PDB entry 1IDB | X-ray diffraction, 2.20 A resolution | chains A and B

Chain A (and B):
Name: Protease
Source organism: Human immunodeficiency virus 2
Notes: chain B of this document is another copy of the same molecule, construct and numbering; everything in this record applies to it too
Reference sequence: Q9W9R3 (Q9W9R3_9HIV2); numbering as in UniProt (aligned over 1-99)
Chain sequence (99 residues; numbered 1 to 99; the number before each row is that of its first residue):
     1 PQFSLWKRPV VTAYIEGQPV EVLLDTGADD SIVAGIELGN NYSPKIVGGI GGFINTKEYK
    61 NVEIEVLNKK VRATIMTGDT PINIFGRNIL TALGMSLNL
Small-molecule neighbours: 0DO ((2R,4S)-N-tert-butyl-1-[(2S,3S)-3-{[(2,6-dimethylphenoxy)acetyl]amino}-2-hydroxy-4-phenylbutyl]-4-(pyridin-4-ylsulfonyl)piperidine-2-carboxamide): Asp-25, Gly-27, Ala-28, Asp-30, Ile-32, Val-47, Gly-48, Gly-49, Ile-50, Pro-81, Ile-82, Ile-84
What the authors report for this chain:
  - catalytic residues: Asp-25
  - conformationally variable residues (loop rearrangement, side-chain flip): Asp-29, Asp-30
  - binding site for 0DO: Gly-27 to Asp-30

How chain A and chain B interact:
Pairs across the interface - 79 pairs, chain A then chain B:
  Pro-1(A) / Asn-98(B)
  Pro-1(A) / Leu-99(B)  hydrogen bond (backbone-backbone)
  Gln-2(A) / Ser-96(B)  hydrogen bond
  Gln-2(A) / Leu-97(B)
  Gln-2(A) / Asn-98(B)  hydrogen bond
  Phe-3(A) / Ser-96(B)
  Phe-3(A) / Leu-97(B)  hydrogen bond (backbone-backbone)
  Leu-5(A) / Arg-87(B)  hydrogen bond (backbone-side chain)
  Leu-5(A) / Leu-90(B)  hydrophobic
  Leu-5(A) / Thr-91(B)  hydrogen bond (backbone-side chain)
  Leu-5(A) / Met-95(B)
  Trp-6(A) / Arg-87(B)  hydrogen bond (backbone-side chain)
  Trp-6(A) / Thr-91(B)
  Lys-7(A) / Arg-87(B)
  Arg-8(A) / Asp-29(B)  salt bridge
  Arg-8(A) / Arg-87(B)
  Pro-9(A) / Thr-26(B)
  Pro-9(A) / Arg-87(B)
  Leu-23(A) / Gly-27(B)
  Leu-24(A) / Thr-26(B)  hydrogen bond (backbone-side chain)
  Leu-24(A) / Leu-97(B)  hydrophobic
  Asp-25(A) / Asp-25(B)
  Asp-25(A) / Thr-26(B)
  Asp-25(A) / Gly-27(B)  hydrogen bond (side chain-backbone)
  Thr-26(A) / Leu-5(B)
  Thr-26(A) / Pro-9(B)
  Thr-26(A) / Leu-24(B)  hydrogen bond (side chain-backbone)
  Thr-26(A) / Asp-25(B)
  Thr-26(A) / Thr-26(B)  hydrogen bond (side chain-backbone)
  Gly-27(A) / Leu-23(B)
  Gly-27(A) / Asp-25(B)
  Asp-29(A) / Arg-8(B)  salt bridge
  Gly-49(A) / Ile-50(B)
  Ile-50(A) / Gly-49(B)
  Ile-50(A) / Ile-50(B)
  Ile-50(A) / Ile-54(B)
  Ile-50(A) / Thr-80(B)
  Ile-50(A) / Ile-84(B)  hydrophobic
  Gly-51(A) / Ile-50(B)  hydrogen bond (backbone-backbone)
  Gly-51(A) / Gly-51(B)
  Gly-51(A) / Gly-52(B)
  Gly-52(A) / Ile-50(B)  hydrogen bond (backbone-backbone)
  Gly-52(A) / Gly-51(B)  hydrogen bond (backbone-backbone)
  Ile-54(A) / Gly-51(B)
  Leu-67(A) / Leu-99(B)  hydrophobic
  Lys-69(A) / Leu-99(B)
  Thr-80(A) / Ile-50(B)
  Arg-87(A) / Leu-5(B)  hydrogen bond (side chain-backbone)
  Arg-87(A) / Trp-6(B)  hydrogen bond (side chain-backbone)
  Arg-87(A) / Lys-7(B)
  Arg-87(A) / Arg-8(B)
  Leu-90(A) / Leu-5(B)  hydrophobic
  Thr-91(A) / Leu-5(B)  hydrogen bond (side chain-backbone)
  Thr-91(A) / Trp-6(B)
  Leu-93(A) / Leu-99(B)
  Gly-94(A) / Leu-99(B)
  Met-95(A) / Leu-5(B)
  Met-95(A) / Leu-97(B)  hydrophobic
  Met-95(A) / Asn-98(B)
  Met-95(A) / Leu-99(B)  hydrophobic
  Ser-96(A) / Gln-2(B)
  Ser-96(A) / Phe-3(B)
  Ser-96(A) / Ser-96(B)
  Ser-96(A) / Leu-97(B)
  Ser-96(A) / Asn-98(B)  hydrogen bond (backbone-backbone)
  Leu-97(A) / Gln-2(B)
  Leu-97(A) / Phe-3(B)  hydrogen bond (backbone-backbone)
  Leu-97(A) / Leu-24(B)  hydrophobic
  Leu-97(A) / Thr-26(B)
  Leu-97(A) / Ser-96(B)
  Asn-98(A) / Pro-1(B)
  Asn-98(A) / Gln-2(B)  hydrogen bond
  Asn-98(A) / Met-95(B)
  Asn-98(A) / Ser-96(B)  hydrogen bond (backbone-backbone)
  Asn-98(A) / Asn-98(B)  hydrogen bond
  Leu-99(A) / Pro-1(B)  hydrogen bond (backbone-backbone)
  Leu-99(A) / Leu-93(B)
  Leu-99(A) / Gly-94(B)
  Leu-99(A) / Met-95(B)  hydrophobic
Also at the interface, not in a pair above, chain A (37 interface residues in all): Ile-32, Val-47, Gly-48, Phe-53, Pro-81
Also at the interface, not in a pair above, chain B (38 interface residues in all): Ile-32, Val-47, Gly-48, Phe-53, Leu-67, Lys-69, Pro-81

In short:
37 residues of chain A and 38 residues of chain B are in contact, with 23 hydrogen bonds and 2 salt bridges.
Polar contacts include Arg-8(A)/Asp-29(B), Gln-2(A)/Ser-96(B) and Gln-2(A)/Asn-98(B). Chain A binds compound
0DO. From the paper: the catalytic residue Asp-25(A); a binding site for 0DO at Gly-27(A).
Both chains are Protease (Human immunodeficiency virus 2). Entry 1IDB (Crystal structures of HIV-2 protease in
complex with inhibitors containing the hydroxyethylamine dipeptide isostere) was determined by X-ray
diffraction (same publication as 1IDA).
